8U9R - chains A and I of the 14 polymer chains in the assembly; structure by X-ray diffraction, 3.34 A resolution.

Chain A:
Protein: DNA-directed RNA polymerase II subunit RPB1
Organism: Saccharomyces cerevisiae
Notes: EC 2.7.7.6
Reference sequence: P04050 (RPB1_YEAST); residue numbers follow UniProt; this construct covers 1-1733
Chain sequence (1733 residues; row label = number of the first residue in the row):
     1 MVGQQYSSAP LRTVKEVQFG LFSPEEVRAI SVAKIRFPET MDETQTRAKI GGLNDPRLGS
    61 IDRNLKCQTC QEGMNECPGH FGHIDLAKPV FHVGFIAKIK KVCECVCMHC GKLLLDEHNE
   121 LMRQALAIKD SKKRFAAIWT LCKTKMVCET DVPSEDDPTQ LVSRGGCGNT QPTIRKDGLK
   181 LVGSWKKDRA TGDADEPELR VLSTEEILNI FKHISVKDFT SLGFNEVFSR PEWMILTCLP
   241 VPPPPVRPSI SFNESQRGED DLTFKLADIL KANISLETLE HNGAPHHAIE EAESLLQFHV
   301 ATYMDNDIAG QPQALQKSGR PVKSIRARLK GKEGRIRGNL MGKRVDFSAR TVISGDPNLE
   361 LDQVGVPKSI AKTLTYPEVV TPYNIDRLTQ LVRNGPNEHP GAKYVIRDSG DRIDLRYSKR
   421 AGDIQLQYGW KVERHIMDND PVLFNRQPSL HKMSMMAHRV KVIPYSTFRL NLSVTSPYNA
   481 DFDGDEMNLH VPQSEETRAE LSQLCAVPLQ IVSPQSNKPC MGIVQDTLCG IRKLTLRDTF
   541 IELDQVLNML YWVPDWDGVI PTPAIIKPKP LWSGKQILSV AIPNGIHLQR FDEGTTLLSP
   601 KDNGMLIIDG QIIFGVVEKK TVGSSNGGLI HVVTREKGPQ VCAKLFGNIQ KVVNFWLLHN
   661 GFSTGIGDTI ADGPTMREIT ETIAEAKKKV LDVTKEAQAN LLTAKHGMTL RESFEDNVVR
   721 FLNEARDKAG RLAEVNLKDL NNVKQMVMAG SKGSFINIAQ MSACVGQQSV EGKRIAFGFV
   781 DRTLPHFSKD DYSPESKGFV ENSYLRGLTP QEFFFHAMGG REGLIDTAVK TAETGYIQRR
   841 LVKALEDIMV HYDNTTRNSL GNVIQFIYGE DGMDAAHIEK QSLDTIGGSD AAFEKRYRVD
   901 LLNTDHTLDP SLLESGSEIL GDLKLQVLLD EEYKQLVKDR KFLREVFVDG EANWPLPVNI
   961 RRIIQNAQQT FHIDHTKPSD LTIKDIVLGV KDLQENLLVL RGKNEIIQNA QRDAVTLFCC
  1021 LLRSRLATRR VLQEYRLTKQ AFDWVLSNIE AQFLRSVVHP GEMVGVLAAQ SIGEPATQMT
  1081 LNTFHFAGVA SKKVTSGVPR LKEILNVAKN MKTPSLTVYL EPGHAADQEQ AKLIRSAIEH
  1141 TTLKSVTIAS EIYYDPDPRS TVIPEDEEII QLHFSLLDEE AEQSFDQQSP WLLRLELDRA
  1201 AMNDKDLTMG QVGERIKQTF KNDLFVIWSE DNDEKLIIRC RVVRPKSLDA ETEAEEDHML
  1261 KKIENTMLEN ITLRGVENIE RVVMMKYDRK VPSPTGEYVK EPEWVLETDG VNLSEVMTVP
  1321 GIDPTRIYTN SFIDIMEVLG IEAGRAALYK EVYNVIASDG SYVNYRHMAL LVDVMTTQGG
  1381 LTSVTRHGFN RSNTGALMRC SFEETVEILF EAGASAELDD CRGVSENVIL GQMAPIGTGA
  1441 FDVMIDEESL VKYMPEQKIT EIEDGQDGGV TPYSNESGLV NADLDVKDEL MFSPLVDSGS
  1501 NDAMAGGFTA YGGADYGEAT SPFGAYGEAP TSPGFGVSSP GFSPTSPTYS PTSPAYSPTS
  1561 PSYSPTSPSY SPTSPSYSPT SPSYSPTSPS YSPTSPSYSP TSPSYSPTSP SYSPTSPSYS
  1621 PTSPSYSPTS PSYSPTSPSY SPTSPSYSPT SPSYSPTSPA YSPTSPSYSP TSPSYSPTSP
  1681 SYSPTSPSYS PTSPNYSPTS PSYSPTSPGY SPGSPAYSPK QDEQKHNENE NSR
Unresolved in the structure: 1-2, 154-162, 166, 187-197, 253-255, 319-320, 336, 1157-1160, 1173-1186, 1244-1254, 1455-1733
Ion coordination: Zn2+ site 1: Cys67, Cys70, Cys77, His80; Zn2+ site 2 near Cys167 (its only coordinating residue here); Mg2+ site 1: Asp481, Asp483, Asp485 (together with ATP); Mg2+ site 2: Asp481, Asp483 (together with ATP)
Small-molecule neighbours: ATP (adenosine-5'-triphosphate): Arg446, Pro448, Asn479, Asp481, Asp483, Asp485, Thr827, Gln1078, Leu1081, Phe1084, His1085
What the authors report for this chain:
  - Mg2+ coordination: Asp481, Asp483, Asp485
  - binding site for ATP: Arg446, Asn479, Gln1078, Leu1081, Phe1084, His1085
  - specificity-determining residues: Arg446
  - contacts within the chain: Thr834-Thr1077 (hydrogen bond)

Chain I:
Protein: DNA-directed RNA polymerase II subunit RPB9
Organism: Saccharomyces cerevisiae
Reference sequence: A0A7I9EWC2 (A0A7I9EWC2_YEASX); numbering as in UniProt (aligned over 1-122)
Chain sequence (122 residues; each row starts with the number of its first residue):
     1 MTTFRFCRDC NNMLYPREDK ENNRLLFECR TCSYVEEAGS PLVYRHELIT NIGETAGVVQ
    61 DIGSDPTLPR SDRECPKCHS RENVFFQSQQ RRKDTSMVLF FVCLSCSHIF TSDQKNKRTQ
   121 FS
Unresolved in the structure: 1, 115-122
Ion coordination: Zn2+ site 1: Cys7, Cys10, Cys29; Zn2+ site 2: Cys75, Cys106, His108

Interface between chain A and chain I:
Residue-residue contacts - 66 pairs, chain A then chain I:
  Ala697(A) - Met97(I)
  Ala697(A) - Val98(I)
  Gln698(A) - Met97(I)
  Gln698(A) - Val98(I)
  Gln698(A) - Leu99(I)  hydrogen bond (backbone-backbone)
  Gln698(A) - Ser112(I)
  Ala699(A) - Ser112(I)
  Ala699(A) - Asp113(I)
  Ala699(A) - Gln114(I)  hydrogen bond (backbone-backbone)
  Asn700(A) - Val98(I)
  Asn700(A) - Asp113(I)  hydrogen bond
  Leu701(A) - Gln114(I)
  Leu702(A) - Met97(I)  hydrophobic
  Thr709(A) - Asp94(I)  hydrogen bond (side chain-backbone)
  Leu710(A) - Asp94(I)
  Leu710(A) - Thr95(I)
  Leu710(A) - Ser96(I)
  Leu710(A) - Met97(I)
  Arg711(A) - Gln87(I)
  Arg711(A) - Ser88(I)
  Arg711(A) - Arg92(I)  hydrogen bond (side chain-backbone)
  Arg711(A) - Thr95(I)  hydrogen bond
  Arg711(A) - Met97(I)
  Phe714(A) - Met97(I)  hydrophobic
  Asp781(A) - Arg91(I)  salt bridge
  Arg782(A) - Thr67(I)
  Lys789(A) - Asp65(I)  salt bridge
  Lys789(A) - Thr67(I)  hydrogen bond (backbone-backbone)
  Lys789(A) - Leu68(I)
  Lys789(A) - Pro69(I)
  Asp790(A) - Gln87(I)
  Tyr792(A) - Gln87(I)
  Lys1144(A) - Leu48(I)
  Thr1147(A) - Leu48(I)
  Thr1147(A) - Ile49(I)
  Ile1148(A) - Glu47(I)
  Ile1148(A) - Leu48(I)  hydrogen bond (backbone-backbone)
  Ile1148(A) - Ile49(I)  hydrogen bond (backbone-backbone)
  Ala1149(A) - Arg45(I)
  Ala1149(A) - Glu47(I)
  Ser1150(A) - Tyr44(I)
  Ser1150(A) - Arg45(I)
  Ser1150(A) - His46(I)  hydrogen bond (backbone-backbone)
  Ser1150(A) - Glu47(I)
  Glu1151(A) - Leu42(I)
  Glu1151(A) - Tyr44(I)
  Glu1151(A) - Arg45(I)  salt bridge
  Ile1152(A) - Pro41(I)
  Ile1152(A) - Leu42(I)
  Ile1152(A) - Val43(I)  hydrogen bond (backbone-backbone)
  Ile1152(A) - Tyr44(I)  hydrogen bond (backbone-backbone)
  Tyr1153(A) - Pro41(I)
  Tyr1153(A) - Leu42(I)
  Tyr1154(A) - Glu18(I)  hydrogen bond
  Tyr1154(A) - Asn23(I)
  Tyr1154(A) - Arg24(I)
  Tyr1154(A) - Pro41(I)  hydrogen bond (backbone-backbone)
  Pro1190(A) - Glu18(I)
  Trp1191(A) - Val43(I)  hydrophobic
  Asp1198(A) - Ile49(I)
  Asp1257(A) - Pro16(I)
  Lys1261(A) - Tyr44(I)
  Glu1264(A) - His46(I)  salt bridge
  Asn1265(A) - His46(I)
  Leu1268(A) - His46(I)
  Leu1268(A) - Leu48(I)  hydrophobic
Also at the interface, not in a pair above, chain A (33 interface residues in all): Ser788
Also at the interface, not in a pair above, chain I (33 interface residues in all): Leu25, Phe86, Gln89

Overview:
The chain A/chain I interface involves 33 residues from each chain, with 14 hydrogen bonds and 4 salt bridges.
Among the polar pairs are Asp781(A)-Arg91(I), Lys789(A)-Asp65(I) and Glu1151(A)-Arg45(I). Chain A binds ATP.
The paper reports a binding site for ATP at Arg446(A), Asn479(A) and Gln1078(A) among others; Mg2+
coordination by Asp481(A), Asp483(A) and Asp485(A).
Here chain A is DNA-directed RNA polymerase II subunit RPB1 and chain I is DNA-directed RNA polymerase II
subunit RPB9, both from Saccharomyces cerevisiae. Entry 8U9R (Structural basis of transcription: RNA
polymerase II substrate binding and metal coordination using a free-electron laser) was determined by X-ray
diffraction, deposited together with 9BVT, 9BW0 and 8U9X.
